PDB entry 6O04 | X-ray diffraction, 2.50 A resolution | chains A and B of the 4 polymer chains in the assembly

[Chain A (and B)]
Name: 2-succinyl-5-enolpyruvyl-6-hydroxy-3-cyclohexene-1-carboxylate synthase
Organism: Mycobacterium tuberculosis (strain ATCC 25618 / H37Rv)
Notes: EC 2.2.1.9; chain B of this document is another copy of the same molecule, construct and numbering; everything in this record applies to it too
UniProtKB: P9WK11 (MEND_MYCTU); residues 1-554 here = UniProt positions 1-554
Chain sequence (574 residues; row label = number of the first residue in the row; numbers below 1 keep their minus sign (Met-19 is residue -19)):
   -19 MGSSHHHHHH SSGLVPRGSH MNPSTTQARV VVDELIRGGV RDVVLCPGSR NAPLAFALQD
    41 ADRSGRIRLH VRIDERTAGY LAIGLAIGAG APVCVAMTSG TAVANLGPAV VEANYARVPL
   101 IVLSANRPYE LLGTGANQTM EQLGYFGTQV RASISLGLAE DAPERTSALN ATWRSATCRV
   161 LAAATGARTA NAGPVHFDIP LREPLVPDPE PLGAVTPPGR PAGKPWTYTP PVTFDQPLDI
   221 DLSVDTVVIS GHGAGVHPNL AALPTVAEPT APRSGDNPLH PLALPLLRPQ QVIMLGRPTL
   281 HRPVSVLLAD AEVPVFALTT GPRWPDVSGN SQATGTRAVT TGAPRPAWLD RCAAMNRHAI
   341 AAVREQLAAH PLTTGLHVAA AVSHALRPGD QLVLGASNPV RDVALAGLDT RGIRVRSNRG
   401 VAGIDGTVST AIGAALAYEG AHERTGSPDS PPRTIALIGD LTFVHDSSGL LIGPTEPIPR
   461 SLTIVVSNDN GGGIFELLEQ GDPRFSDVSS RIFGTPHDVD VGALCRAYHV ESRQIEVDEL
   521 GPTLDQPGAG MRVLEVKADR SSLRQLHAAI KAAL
Not modelled in the structure: -19 to 0, 190-194, 428, 473-486, 528-529 (chain B: -19 to 0, 192-195, 472-487, 528-529)
Differences from the reference sequence: initiating methionine (-19); expression tag (-18 to 0)
Residues lining bound ligands:
  - 1,4-dihydroxy-2-naphthoic acid (DNA), molecule 1: Asn94, Tyr95, Ala96, Arg97, His232, Gly233, Gly276, Arg277, Thr299, Arg303, Trp304, Pro305
  - 1,4-dihydroxy-2-naphthoic acid (DNA), molecule 2: Gly113, Thr114, Gly115
  - TOI ((1R,2S,5S,6S)-2-[(1S)-1-[3-[(4-azanylidene-2-methyl-1H-pyrimidin-5-yl)methyl]-4-methyl-5-[2-[oxidanyl (phosphonooxy)phosphoryl]oxyethyl]-1,3-thiazol-3-ium-2-yl]-1,4-bis(oxidanyl)-4-oxidanylidene-butyl]-6-oxidanyl-5-(3-oxid anyl-3-oxidanylidene-prop-1-en-2-yl)oxy-cyclohex-3-ene-1-carboxylic acid): Pro27, Gly28, Ser29, Arg30, Glu55, Thr78, Thr81, Ala82, Asn85, Arg107, Asn117, Gln118
What the authors report for this chain:
  - binding site for 1,4-dihydroxy-2-naphthoic acid: Asn94 to Arg97, Gly115, His232 to Gly235, Gly276 to Pro278, Thr299 to Asp306
  - catalytic residues: Glu55, Gln118 (citing earlier work)
  - contacts within the chain: Arg277-Gly400 (hydrogen bond), Arg277-Arg399
  - allosteric site: Arg97, Arg277, Arg303
  - mutagenesis - R97A, R277A, R303A: decreased catalytic activity
  - mutagenesis - R97A, R303A (6-fold): decreased binding to 1,4-dihydroxy-2-naphthoic acid
  - binding site for TOI: Gln118 (citing earlier work)

[How chain A and chain B interact]
Contacting residue pairs (11):
  Glu110(A) with Gly137(B)
  Gly113(A) with Arg159(B)
  Thr114(A) with Arg159(B)
  Leu136(A) with Glu110(B)
  Gly137(A) with Glu110(B)
  Glu140(A) with Arg182(B), salt bridge
  Arg145(A) with Arg182(B)
  Arg159(A) with Gly113(B), hydrogen bond (side chain-backbone); Thr114(B)
  Arg182(A) with Glu140(B), salt bridge; Arg145(B)
Also at the interface, not in a pair above, chain A (10 interface residues in all): Leu138
Also at the interface, not in a pair above, chain B (9 interface residues in all): Leu136

[In short]
10 residues of chain A and 9 residues of chain B are in contact; the contacts include 1 hydrogen bond and 2
salt bridges. Among the polar pairs are Glu140(A)-Arg182(B) and Arg159(A)-Gly113(B). From the paper: catalytic
residues Glu55(A) and Gln118(A); R97A, R277A and R303A of chain A reduce catalytic activity.
Both chains are 2-succinyl-5-enolpyruvyl-6-hydroxy-3-cyclohexene-1-carboxylate synthase (Mycobacterium
tuberculosis (strain ATCC 25618 / H37Rv)). Entry 6O04 (M.tb MenD IntII bound with Inhibitor) was determined by
X-ray diffraction (same publication as 6O0G, 6O0J and 6O0N).
